5XLD - chains A and C; structure by X-ray diffraction, 2.30 A resolution.

# Chain A
Protein: Hemagglutinin
Source organism: Influenza A virus (strain A/Duck/Czechoslovakia/1956 H4N6)
UniProt: A3KF09 (A3KF09_I56A1); residues 1-327 here correspond to UniProt positions 17-343 (UniProt number = residue number + 16)
Chain sequence (327 residues; row label = number of the first residue in the row):
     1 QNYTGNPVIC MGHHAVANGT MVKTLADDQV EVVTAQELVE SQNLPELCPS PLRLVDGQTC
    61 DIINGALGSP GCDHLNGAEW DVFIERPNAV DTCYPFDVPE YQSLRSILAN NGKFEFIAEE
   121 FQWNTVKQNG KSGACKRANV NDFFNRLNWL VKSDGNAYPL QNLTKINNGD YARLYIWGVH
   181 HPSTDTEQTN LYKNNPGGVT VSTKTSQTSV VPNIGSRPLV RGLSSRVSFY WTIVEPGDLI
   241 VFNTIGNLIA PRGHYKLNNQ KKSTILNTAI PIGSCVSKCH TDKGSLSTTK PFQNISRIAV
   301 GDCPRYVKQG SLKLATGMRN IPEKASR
Disordered / not traced: 1-4, 324-327
Cystine bridges: Cys48-Cys275, Cys60-Cys72, Cys93-Cys135, Cys279-Cys303
Covalently attached groups: N-acetylglucosamine (NAG) linked to Asn162, Asn294
Differences from the reference sequence: engineered mutation Leu223 (Gln239 in A3KF09), Ser225 (Gly241 in A3KF09)

# Chain C
Protein: Hemagglutinin
Source organism: Influenza A virus (strain A/Duck/Czechoslovakia/1956 H4N6)
UniProt: A3KF09 (A3KF09_I56A1); residues 328-503 here correspond to UniProt positions 344-519 (UniProt number = residue number + 16)
Chain sequence (176 residues; each row starts with the number of its first residue):
   328 GLFGAIAGFI ENGWQGLIDG WYGFRHQNAE GTGTAADLKS TQAAIDQING KLNRLIEKTN
   388 DKYHQIEKEF EQVEGRIQDL EKYVEDTKID LWSYNAELLV ALENQHTIDV TDSEMNKLFE
   448 RVRRQLRENA EDKGNGCFEI FHKCDNNCIE SIRNGTYDHD IYRDEAINNR FQIQGV
Disordered / not traced: 500-503
Cystine bridges: Cys471-Cys475

# How chain A and chain C interact
Cross-chain cystine bridges: Cys10(A)-Cys464(C)
Residue-residue contacts (133; chain A residue first):
  Gly5(A) - Glu466(C)
  Gly5(A) - Ile467(C)
  Gly5(A) - Phe468(C)
  Asn6(A) - Ile467(C)  hydrogen bond (backbone-backbone)
  Pro7(A) - Gln354(C)
  Pro7(A) - Glu466(C)
  Pro7(A) - Ile467(C)  hydrogen bond (backbone-backbone)
  Pro7(A) - His469(C)
  Pro7(A) - Cys471(C)
  Val8(A) - His353(C)
  Val8(A) - Gln354(C)  hydrogen bond (backbone-backbone)
  Val8(A) - Cys464(C)  hydrophobic
  Val8(A) - Phe465(C)
  Ile9(A) - Phe351(C)  hydrophobic
  Ile9(A) - Arg352(C)
  Ile9(A) - Cys464(C)
  Ile9(A) - Phe465(C)  hydrogen bond (backbone-backbone)
  Ile9(A) - Ile467(C)  hydrophobic
  Cys10(A) - Trp341(C)
  Cys10(A) - Gly350(C)
  Cys10(A) - Phe351(C)
  Cys10(A) - Arg352(C)  hydrogen bond (backbone-backbone)
  Cys10(A) - Gly463(C)
  Cys10(A) - Cys464(C)  disulfide
  Met11(A) - Ile337(C)
  Met11(A) - Trp341(C)
  Met11(A) - Gly350(C)
  Met11(A) - Phe351(C)  hydrophobic
  Met11(A) - Met442(C)
  Met11(A) - Leu445(C)  hydrophobic
  Met11(A) - Val449(C)  hydrophobic
  Met11(A) - Gly463(C)  hydrogen bond (backbone-backbone)
  Met11(A) - Phe465(C)  hydrophobic
  Gly12(A) - Trp341(C)
  Gly12(A) - Tyr349(C)
  Gly12(A) - Gly350(C)  hydrogen bond (backbone-backbone)
  Gly12(A) - Met442(C)
  His13(A) - Ile333(C)
  His13(A) - Ile337(C)
  His13(A) - Asn339(C)
  His13(A) - Gly340(C)
  His13(A) - Trp341(C)  hydrogen bond (backbone-backbone)
  His13(A) - Leu344(C)
  His13(A) - Trp348(C)
  His13(A) - Tyr349(C)
  His13(A) - Met442(C)
  His14(A) - Gly340(C)
  His14(A) - Trp341(C)
  His14(A) - Leu344(C)
  His14(A) - Gly347(C)
  His14(A) - Trp348(C)  hydrogen bond (backbone-backbone)
  Ala15(A) - Gly340(C)
  Ala15(A) - Trp341(C)  hydrogen bond (backbone-backbone)
  Ala15(A) - Gln342(C)
  Ala17(A) - Gln342(C)
  Val22(A) - Asn431(C)
  Lys23(A) - Glu424(C)  salt bridge
  Lys23(A) - Val427(C)
  Lys23(A) - Ala428(C)
  Lys23(A) - Asn431(C)  hydrogen bond (backbone-side chain)
  Thr24(A) - Ala428(C)
  Thr24(A) - Gln432(C)
  Thr24(A) - Ile435(C)
  Leu25(A) - Ala428(C)
  Leu25(A) - Leu429(C)  hydrophobic
  Leu25(A) - Gln432(C)  hydrogen bond (backbone-side chain)
  Ala26(A) - Gln432(C)
  Val30(A) - Ile435(C)  hydrophobic
  Leu38(A) - Leu382(C)  hydrophobic
  Leu38(A) - Val427(C)  hydrophobic
  Leu52(A) - Tyr390(C)
  Gln102(A) - Glu394(C)
  Arg105(A) - Glu394(C)  salt bridge
  Ser106(A) - His391(C)  hydrogen bond
  Asn110(A) - His391(C)
  Lys262(A) - Tyr390(C)
  Ser263(A) - His391(C)
  Thr264(A) - Tyr390(C)
  Thr264(A) - His391(C)  hydrogen bond
  Thr289(A) - Ile383(C)
  Phe292(A) - Ala423(C)  hydrophobic
  Arg297(A) - Lys395(C)  hydrogen bond (backbone-side chain)
  Arg297(A) - Glu412(C)
  Arg297(A) - Ile416(C)
  Ala299(A) - Gln392(C)  hydrogen bond (backbone-side chain)
  Val300(A) - Lys389(C)
  Val300(A) - Tyr390(C)  hydrophobic
  Gly301(A) - Asn387(C)
  Gly301(A) - Asp388(C)
  Gly301(A) - Lys389(C)  hydrogen bond (backbone-backbone)
  Gly301(A) - Tyr390(C)
  Asp302(A) - Asn387(C)
  Asp302(A) - Asp388(C)  hydrogen bond (backbone-side chain)
  Cys303(A) - Asn387(C)  hydrogen bond (backbone-backbone)
  Pro304(A) - Asn387(C)
  Arg305(A) - Asn387(C)  hydrogen bond
  Arg305(A) - Trp419(C)
  Tyr306(A) - Ile416(C)  hydrophobic
  Val307(A) - Ser420(C)
  Lys308(A) - Ile416(C)
  Lys308(A) - Asp417(C)  salt bridge
  Lys308(A) - Ser420(C)  hydrogen bond (backbone-side chain)
  Gln309(A) - Ser420(C)  hydrogen bond (side chain-backbone)
  Gln309(A) - Glu424(C)  hydrogen bond
  Leu312(A) - Ala423(C)  hydrophobic
  Leu312(A) - Glu424(C)
  Lys313(A) - Val427(C)
  Lys313(A) - Asn431(C)  hydrogen bond (backbone-side chain)
  Leu314(A) - Leu379(C)  hydrophobic
  Leu314(A) - Leu382(C)  hydrophobic
  Leu314(A) - Glu430(C)
  Leu314(A) - Asn431(C)
  Ala315(A) - Asn431(C)  hydrogen bond (backbone-side chain)
  Ala315(A) - Thr434(C)
  Thr316(A) - Trp348(C)
  Thr316(A) - Ile375(C)
  Gly317(A) - Trp348(C)
  Gly317(A) - Ile375(C)
  Gly317(A) - Thr434(C)
  Met318(A) - Trp348(C)
  Met318(A) - Tyr349(C)
  Met318(A) - Thr438(C)
  Arg319(A) - Ala334(C)
  Ile321(A) - Ile333(C)  hydrophobic
  Ile321(A) - Ala334(C)  hydrophobic
  Ile321(A) - Glu338(C)
  Ile321(A) - Asn339(C)
  Ile321(A) - Gly340(C)  hydrogen bond (backbone-backbone)
  Pro322(A) - Asn339(C)
  Pro322(A) - Gln342(C)
  Glu323(A) - Asn339(C)
  Glu323(A) - Gly340(C)
  Glu323(A) - Gln342(C)  hydrogen bond (backbone-side chain)
Also at the interface, not in a pair above, chain A (59 interface residues in all): Val16, Val32, Ala109, Lys278, Asp282, Pro291, Ile298
Also at the interface, not in a pair above, chain C (68 interface residues in all): Asn355, Glu384, Thr386, Glu396, Lys415, Leu425, Phe446, Leu453, Lys460, Lys470, Ile479, Asn496

# Summary
The interface between chain A and chain C involves 59 residues on one side and 68 on the other; the contacts
include 1 disulfide bond, 27 hydrogen bonds and 3 salt bridges. Polar contacts include Lys23(A)-Glu424(C),
Arg105(A)-Glu394(C) and Lys308(A)-Asp417(C).
Here chain A is Hemagglutinin and chain C is Hemagglutinin, both from Influenza A virus (strain
A/Duck/Czechoslovakia/1956 H4N6). Entry 5XLD (The structure of hemagglutinin Q226L-G228S mutant from an
avian-origin H4N6 influenza virus in complex with human ...) was determined by X-ray diffraction together with
5XL1, 5XL3, 5XL4, 5XL5, 5XL6, 5XL7, 5XLB and 5XLC from the same study.
